1LSS - chains C and D of the 4 polymer chains in the assembly; structure by X-ray diffraction, 2.30 A resolution.

# Chain C (and D)
Name: Trk system potassium uptake protein trkA homolog
Organism: Methanocaldococcus jannaschii
Notes: fragment: KTN Domain, Residues 1-136; chain D of this document is another copy of the same molecule, construct and numbering; everything in this record applies to it too
UniProtKB: Q58505 (TRKA_METJA); numbering as in UniProt (aligned over 1-136)
Chain sequence (140 residues; numbered -3 to 136; the number before each row is that of its first residue; numbers below 1 keep their minus sign (Gly-3 is residue -3)):
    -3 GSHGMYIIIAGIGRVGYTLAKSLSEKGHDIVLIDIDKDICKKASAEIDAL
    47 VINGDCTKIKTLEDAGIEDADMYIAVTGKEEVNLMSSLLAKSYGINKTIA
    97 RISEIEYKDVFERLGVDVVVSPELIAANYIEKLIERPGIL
Unresolved in the structure: -3 to 0, 133-136
Sequence notes: cloning artifact (-3 to 0)
Residues lining bound ligands: NAD (nicotinamide-adenine-dinucleotide): Gly7, Ile8, Gly9, Arg10, Val11, Ile29, Asp30, Ile31, Asp32, Ile35, Gly50, Asp51, Cys52, Val72, Thr73, Gly74, Lys75, Val78, Arg97
Curated features (UniProtKB/Swiss-Prot):
  - binding site (NAD(+)): Gly7 to Val11, Asp30, Asp51, Thr73, Gly74, Arg97

# How chain C and chain D interact
Pairs across the interface (43):
  Arg10(C) with Ser99(D), hydrogen bond (side chain-backbone); Ile101(D); Glu119(D), salt bridge
  Val11(C) with Glu119(D); Ala123(D)
  Thr14(C) with Ile101(D); Leu120(D)
  Leu15(C) with Ala123(D); Ile126(D), hydrophobic
  Ser18(C) with Glu127(D), hydrogen bond
  Lys22(C) with Glu127(D)
  His24(C) with Glu131(D), salt bridge
  Met68(C) with Ile130(D), hydrophobic
  Ile95(C) with Ile126(D), hydrophobic
  Ser99(C) with Arg10(D), hydrogen bond (backbone-side chain)
  Ile101(C) with Arg10(D); Thr14(D)
  Val114(C) with Leu129(D), hydrophobic
  Val116(C) with Ala122(D), hydrophobic; Ile126(D), hydrophobic
  Pro118(C) with Pro118(D); Ala122(D), hydrophobic
  Glu119(C) with Arg10(D), salt bridge; Val11(D)
  Leu120(C) with Thr14(D)
  Ile121(C) with Ile121(D), hydrophobic; Tyr125(D), hydrophobic
  Ala122(C) with Val116(D), hydrophobic; Pro118(D), hydrophobic
  Ala123(C) with Val11(D); Leu15(D)
  Tyr125(C) with Ile121(D), hydrophobic
  Ile126(C) with Leu15(D), hydrophobic; Val72(D), hydrophobic; Ile95(D), hydrophobic; Val116(D), hydrophobic
  Glu127(C) with Leu15(D); Ser18(D), hydrogen bond; Leu19(D)
  Leu129(C) with Val114(D), hydrophobic
  Ile130(C) with Leu19(D), hydrophobic; Ile70(D), hydrophobic
  Glu131(C) with His24(D), salt bridge
Other interface residues (no listed pair), chain C (30 interface residues in all): Ile3, Leu19, Ile70, Val72, Arg97
Other interface residues (no listed pair), chain D (29 interface residues in all): Lys22, Met68, Arg97

# In short
30 residues of chain C and 29 residues of chain D are in contact; the contacts include 4 hydrogen bonds and 4
salt bridges. Polar contacts include Arg10(C)-Glu119(D), His24(C)-Glu131(D) and Arg10(C)-Ser99(D). Bound to
chain C: NAD.
Both chains are Trk system potassium uptake protein trkA homolog (Methanocaldococcus jannaschii). Entry 1LSS
(KTN Mja218 CRYSTAL STRUCTURE IN COMPLEX WITH NAD+) was determined by X-ray diffraction (same publication as
1LSU).
